PDB entry 1RCV | X-ray diffraction, 1.60 A resolution | chains F and G of the 5 polymer chains in the assembly

[Chain F (and G)]
Name: cholera toxin B protein (CTB)
From: Vibrio cholerae
Notes: chain G of this document is another copy of the same molecule, construct and numbering; everything in this record applies to it too
UniProt: P01556 (CHTB_VIBCH); residues 1-103 here correspond to UniProt positions 22-124 (UniProt number = residue number + 21)
Sequence (103 residues; row label = number of the first residue in the row):
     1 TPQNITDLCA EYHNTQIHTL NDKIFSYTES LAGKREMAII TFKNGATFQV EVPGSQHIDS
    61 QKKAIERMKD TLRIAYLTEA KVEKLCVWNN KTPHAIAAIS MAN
Disulfide bonds: Cys9-Cys86
Small-molecule neighbours:
  - BV1 ([3-(4-{3-[3-nitro-5-(galactopyranosyloxy)-benzoylamino]-propyl}-piperazin-1-yl)-propylamino] -2-(3-{4-[3-(3-nitro-5-[galactopyranosyloxy]-benzoylamino)-propyl]-piperazin-1-yl} -propyl-amino)-3,4-dioxo-cyclobutene), molecule 1: Tyr12, Glu51, Gln56, His57, Gln61, Trp88, Asn90, Lys91
  - BV1, molecule 2: Ala32, Gly33, Lys34, Arg35
What the authors report for this chain:
  - binding site for BV1: Glu11, Tyr12

[How chain F and chain G interact]
Contacting residue pairs (60; chain F residue first):
  Thr1(F) with Arg35(G), hydrogen bond; Met37(G); Gln49(G); Thr92(G), hydrogen bond (backbone-backbone); Pro93(G)
  Pro2(F) with Arg35(G); Ile39(G); Pro93(G)
  Gln3(F) with Ile39(G); Thr47(G); Thr92(G); Pro93(G)
  Ile5(F) with Thr28(G)
  Leu8(F) with Ser30(G)
  Glu11(F) with Arg35(G), salt bridge
  Tyr12(F) with Ala32(G); Gly33(G), hydrogen bond (side chain-backbone); Arg35(G)
  Ile58(F) with Gly33(G); Lys34(G); Glu36(G)
  Ser60(F) with Glu36(G), hydrogen bond
  Gln61(F) with Leu31(G), hydrogen bond (side chain-backbone); Ala32(G); Gly33(G); Glu36(G)
  Ala64(F) with Leu31(G), hydrophobic; Glu36(G)
  Arg67(F) with Glu29(G); Glu66(G), salt bridge; Lys69(G); Asp70(G), salt bridge; Arg73(G), hydrogen bond (backbone-side chain)
  Met68(F) with Glu29(G); Leu31(G), hydrophobic
  Asp70(F) with Arg73(G)
  Thr71(F) with Glu29(G), hydrogen bond; Arg73(G), hydrogen bond
  Ile74(F) with Ile74(G), hydrophobic; Leu77(G), hydrophobic
  Thr78(F) with Leu77(G)
  Ala80(F) with Leu77(G), hydrophobic
  Trp88(F) with Leu31(G), hydrophobic
  Ile96(F) with Leu31(G)
  Ala97(F) with Ser30(G); Leu31(G), hydrogen bond (backbone-backbone); Ala32(G)
  Ala98(F) with Glu29(G); Ser30(G)
  Ile99(F) with Tyr27(G); Thr28(G); Glu29(G), hydrogen bond (backbone-backbone)
  Ser100(F) with Tyr27(G); Thr28(G)
  Met101(F) with Ser26(G); Tyr27(G), hydrogen bond (backbone-backbone); Tyr76(G), hydrogen bond (backbone-side chain)
  Ala102(F) with Phe25(G); Tyr76(G), hydrogen bond (backbone-side chain)
  Asn103(F) with Tyr76(G), hydrogen bond (backbone-side chain)
Other interface residues (no listed pair), chain F (31 interface residues in all): Asn4, Val50, Lys63, Ile65

[Overview]
31 residues of chain F face 25 of chain G across their interface, with 14 hydrogen bonds and 3 salt bridges.
Polar pairs include Glu11(F)-Arg35(G), Arg67(F)-Glu66(G) and Arg67(F)-Asp70(G). Chain F binds compound BV1.
From the paper: a binding site for BV1 at Glu11(F) and Tyr12(F).
Both chains are cholera toxin B protein (CTB) (Vibrio cholerae). Entry 1RCV (Cholera Toxin B-Pentamer
Complexed With Bivalent Nitrophenol-Galactoside Ligand BV1) was determined by X-ray diffraction together with
1RD9, 1RDP and 1RF2 from the same study.
